Entry 6OT0 (electron microscopy, 3.84 A resolution); this record covers chains A and H of the 6 polymer chains in the assembly.

Chain A:
Name: Guanine nucleotide-binding protein G(i) subunit alpha-1
From: Homo sapiens
Reference sequence: P63096 (GNAI1_HUMAN); numbering as in UniProt (aligned over 1-354)
Sequence (354 residues; each row starts with the number of its first residue):
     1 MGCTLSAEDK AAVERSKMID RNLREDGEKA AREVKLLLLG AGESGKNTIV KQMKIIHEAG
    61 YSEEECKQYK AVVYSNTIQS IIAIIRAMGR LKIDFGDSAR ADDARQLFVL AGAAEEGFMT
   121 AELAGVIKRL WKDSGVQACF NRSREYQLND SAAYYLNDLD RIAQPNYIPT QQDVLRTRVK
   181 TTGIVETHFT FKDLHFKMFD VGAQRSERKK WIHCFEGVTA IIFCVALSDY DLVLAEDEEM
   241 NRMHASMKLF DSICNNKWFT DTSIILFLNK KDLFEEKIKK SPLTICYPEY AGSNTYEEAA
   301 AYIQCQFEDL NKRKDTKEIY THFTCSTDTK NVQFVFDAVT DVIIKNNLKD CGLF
Sequence notes: conflict Asn47 (Ser in P63096), Ala203 (Gly in P63096), Ala245 (Glu in P63096), Ser326 (Ala in P63096)
UniProt features mapped onto this chain:
  - region: Lys35 to Lys46, Thr48 (G1 motif), Asp173 to Thr181 (G2 motif), Phe196 to Gly202, Gln204, Arg205 (G3 motif), Ile265 to Asp272 (G4 motif), Thr324, Cys325, Thr327 to Thr329 (G5 motif)
  - binding site (GTP): Glu43 to Lys46, Thr48, Ser151, Leu175 to Thr181, Asp200 to Gly202, Gln204, Asn269 to Asp272
  - binding site (Mg(2+)): Thr181
  - modified residue: Arg178 (ADP-ribosylarginine), Gln204 (Deamidated glutamine), Cys351 (ADP-ribosylcysteine)
  - lipidation: Gly2 (N-myristoyl glycine), Cys3 (S-palmitoyl cysteine)
  - natural variant: Gly40 (G40C: In NEDHISB; G40R: In NEDHISB), Gly45 (G45D: In NEDHISB), Thr48 (T48I: In NEDHISB; T48K: In NEDHISB), Gln52 (Q52P: In NEDHISB), Ser75 (deletion: In NEDHISB; uncertain significance), Gln172 (deletion: In NEDHISB), Asp173 (D173V: In NEDHISB), Glu186 to Phe189 (deletion: In NEDHISB; uncertain significance), Cys224 (C224Y: In NEDHISB), Lys270 (K270N: In NEDHISB; K270R: In NEDHISB), Asp272 (D272G: In NEDHISB), Val332 (V332E: In NEDHISB; uncertain significance)
  - mutagenesis: Gly42 (G42R: Abolishes switch to an activated conformation and dissociation from beta and gamma subunits upon GTP binding. Abolishes interaction with RGS family members), Glu116 (E116L: Enhances interaction (inactive GDP-bound) with RGS14), Gln147 (Q147L: Enhances interaction (inactive GDP-bound) with RGS14)

Chain H:
Name: Fab heavy chain
From: Mus musculus
Notes: antibody fragment or engineered binder
Sequence (239 residues; each row starts with the number of its first residue):
     1 EISEVQLVES GGGLVQPGGS LRLSCAASGF NFYYSSIHWV RQAPGKGLEW VASIYSYSGS
    61 TSYADSVKGR FTISADTSKN TAYLQMNSLR AEDTAVYYCA RYPWYWWMEK PYLSLYGMDY
   121 WGQGTLVTVS SASTKGPSVF PLAPSSKSTS GGTAALGCLV KDYFPEPVTV SWNSGALTSG
   181 VHTFPAVLQS SGLYSLSSVV TVPSSSLGTQ TYICNVNHKP SNTKVDKKVE PKSCDKTHT
Not modelled in the structure: 1-4, 131-239
Cystine bridges: Cys25-Cys99

Interface between chain A and chain H:
Residue-residue contacts - 12 pairs, chain A then chain H:
  Gly89(A) with Trp107(H)
  Arg90(A) with Pro111(H)
  Asp94(A) with Tyr57(H), hydrogen bond; Met108(H)
  Asp103(A) with Tyr57(H)
  Ala104(A) with Tyr57(H)
  Leu107(A) with Trp104(H); Tyr105(H); Trp106(H), hydrophobic; Trp107(H), hydrophobic
  Leu110(A) with Trp106(H), hydrophobic; Trp107(H), hydrophobic
Also at the interface, not in a pair above, chain A (11 interface residues in all): Arg100, Ala101, Gln106, Ala111
Also at the interface, not in a pair above, chain H (9 interface residues in all): Ser58, Tyr116

Overview:
Chain A and chain H form an interface of 11 and 9 residues respectively; the contacts include 1 hydrogen bond.
Its one hydrogen-bonded contact is Asp94(A)-Tyr57(H). Curated annotation (UniProt) lists 21 GTP-binding
residues, Mg2+-binding residue Thr181(A) and 3 mutagenesis sites on chain A.
Here chain A is Guanine nucleotide-binding protein G(i) subunit alpha-1 (Homo sapiens) and chain H is Fab
heavy chain (Mus musculus). Entry 6OT0 (Structure of human Smoothened-Gi complex) was determined by electron
microscopy.
